Entry 8GHU (electron microscopy, 3.00 A resolution); this record covers chains A and a of the 15 polymer chains in the assembly.

[Chain A]
Protein: 16S rRNA (guanine(1405)-N(7))-methyltransferase
From: Escherichia coli
UniProtKB: G4WZ44 (G4WZ44_ECOLX); residues 1-281 here correspond to UniProt positions 15-295 (UniProt number = residue number + 14)
Amino-acid sequence (281 residues; row label = number of the first residue in the row):
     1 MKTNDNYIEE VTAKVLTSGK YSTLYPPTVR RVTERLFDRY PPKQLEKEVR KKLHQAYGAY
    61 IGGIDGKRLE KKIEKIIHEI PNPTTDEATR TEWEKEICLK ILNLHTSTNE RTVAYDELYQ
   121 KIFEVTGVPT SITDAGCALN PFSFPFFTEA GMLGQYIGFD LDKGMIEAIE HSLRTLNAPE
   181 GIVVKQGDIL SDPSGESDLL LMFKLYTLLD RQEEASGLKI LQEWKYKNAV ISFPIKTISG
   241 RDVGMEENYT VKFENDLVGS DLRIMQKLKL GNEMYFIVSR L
What the authors report for this chain:
  - mutagenesis - R39E, K47E, K67E/K71E: abolished growth in response to both aminoglycosides
  - mutagenesis - K43E, S239A: decreased growth in response to gentamicin
  - mutagenesis - K43E: unchanged growth in response to kanamycin
  - mutagenesis - Y21F: decreased growth in response to kanamycin and gentamicin
  - mutagenesis - Y40F: unchanged growth in response to either antibiotic
  - mutagenesis - R39E, K47E, Y60F, K67E, K71E: decreased growth
  - mutagenesis - H54A: unchanged binding to 30S subunit (citing earlier work)
  - conformationally variable residues (order/disorder transition, side-chain flip): Lys-204, Thr-237 to Glu-246
  - mutagenesis - R241E, M245A: abolished growth (citing earlier work)
  - mutagenesis - R211E: decreased growth (citing earlier work)
  - mutagenesis - T207A, N248A: unchanged growth
  - binding site for 16S rRNA (chain a): Tyr-60, Ser-107, Asp-160, Lys-204, Lys-236
  - catalytic residues: Tyr-60, Lys-204
  - mutagenesis - Y60A, K204A: abolished growth
  - mutagenesis - K236E: decreased growth in response to both tested aminoglycosides (citing earlier work)

[Chain a]
Molecule: 16S rRNA
From: Escherichia coli
Sequence (1532 nucleotides; row label = number of the first residue in the row):
     2 AAUUGAAGAG UUUGAUCAUG GCUCAGAUUG AACGCUGGCG GCAGGCCUAA CACAUGCAAG
    62 UCGAACGGUA ACAGGAAGAA GCUUGCUUCU UUGCUGACGA GUGGCGGACG GGUGAGUAAU
   122 GUCUGGGAAA CUGCCUGAUG GAGGGGGAUA ACUACUGGAA ACGGUAGCUA AUACCGCAUA
   182 ACGUCGCAAG ACCAAAGAGG GGGACCUUCG GGCCUCUUGC CAUCGGAUGU GCCCAGAUGG
   242 GAUUAGCUAG UAGGUGGGGU AACGGCUCAC CUAGGCGACG AUCCCUAGCU GGUCUGAGAG
   302 GAUGACCAGC CACACUGGAA CUGAGACACG GUCCAGACUC CUACGGGAGG CAGCAGUGGG
   362 GAAUAUUGCA CAAUGGGCGC AAGCCUGAUG CAGCCAUGCC GCGUGUAUGA AGAAGGCCUU
   422 CGGGUUGUAA AGUACUUUCA GCGGGGAGGA AGGGAGUAAA GUUAAUACCU UUGCUCAUUG
   482 ACGUUACCCG CAGAAGAAGC ACCGGCUAAC UCCGUGCCAG CAGCCGCGGU AAUACGGAGG
   542 GUGCAAGCGU UAAUCGGAAU UACUGGGCGU AAAGCGCACG CAGGCGGUUU GUUAAGUCAG
   602 AUGUGAAAUC CCCGGGCUCA ACCUGGGAAC UGCAUCUGAU ACUGGCAAGC UUGAGUCUCG
   662 UAGAGGGGGG UAGAAUUCCA GGUGUAGCGG UGAAAUGCGU AGAGAUCUGG AGGAAUACCG
   722 GUGGCGAAGG CGGCCCCCUG GACGAAGACU GACGCUCAGG UGCGAAAGCG UGGGGAGCAA
   782 ACAGGAUUAG AUACCCUGGU AGUCCACGCC GUAAACGAUG UCGACUUGGA GGUUGUGCCC
   842 UUGAGGCGUG GCUUCCGGAG CUAACGCGUU AAGUCGACCG CCUGGGGAGU ACGGCCGCAA
   902 GGUUAAAACU CAAAUGAAUU GACGGGGGCC CGCACAAGCG GUGGAGCAUG UGGUUUAAUU
   962 CGAUGCAACG CGAAGAACCU UACCUGGUCU UGACAUCCAC GGAAGUUUUC AGAGAUGAGA
  1022 AUGUGCCUUC GGGAACCGUG AGACAGGUGC UGCAUGGCUG UCGUCAGCUC GUGUUGUGAA
  1082 AUGUUGGGUU AAGUCCCGCA ACGAGCGCAA CCCUUAUCCU UUGUUGCCAG CGGUCCGGCC
  1142 GGGAACUCAA AGGAGACUGC CAGUGAUAAA CUGGAGGAAG GUGGGGAUGA CGUCAAGUCA
  1202 UCAUGGCCCU UACGACCAGG GCUACACACG UGCUACAAUG GCGCAUACAA AGAGAAGCGA
  1262 CCUCGCGAGA GCAAGCGGAC CUCAUAAAGU GCGUCGUAGU CCGGAUUGGA GUCUGCAACU
  1322 CGACUCCAUG AAGUCGGAAU CGCUAGUAAU CGUGGAUCAG AAUGCCACGG UGAAUACGUU
  1382 CCCGGGCCUU GUACACACAG CCCXUCACAC CAUGGGAGUG GGUUGCAAAA GAAGUAGGUA
  1442 GCUUAACCUU CGGGAGGGCG CUUACCACUU UGUGAUUCAU GACUGGGGUG AAGUCGUAAC
  1502 AAGGUAACCG UAGGGGAACC UGCGGUUGGA UC
Modified / non-standard residues: ZIV ((2S)-4-[[(2R,3S,4R,5R)-5-(6-aminopurin-9-yl)-3,4-bis(oxidanyl)oxolan-2-yl]methyl-[2-[2-azanyl-9-[(2R,3R,4R,5R)-5-[bis(oxidanyl)phosphanyloxymethyl]-3,4-bis(oxidanyl)oxolan-2-yl]-6-oxidanylidene-3H-purin-7-yl]ethyl]amino]-2-azanyl-butanoic acid) at position 1405
Bound ions: Mg2+ site 1 near U17 (its only coordinating residue here); Mg2+ site 2 near C48 (its only coordinating residue here); Mg2+ site 3 near A53 (its only coordinating residue here); Mg2+ site 4: U180, A195; Mg2+ site 5 near G266 (its only coordinating residue here); Mg2+ site 6: G299, G558; Mg2+ site 7 near C352 (its only coordinating residue here); Mg2+ site 8 near G361 (its only coordinating residue here); Mg2+ site 9 near C504 (its only coordinating residue here); Mg2+ site 10 near A560 (its only coordinating residue here); Mg2+ site 11 near C569 (its only coordinating residue here); Mg2+ site 12 near A572 (its only coordinating residue here); 6 more Mg2+ sites not listed
What the authors report for this chain:
  - conformationally variable residues: A1408, U1495, G1516

[Chain A / chain a interface]
Residue-residue contacts (75):
  Lys-20(A) / G1515(a)  salt bridge to the phosphate
  Lys-20(A) / G1516(a)  phosphate contact
  Tyr-21(A) / G1516(a)  hydrogen bond to the phosphate
  Arg-39(A) / C1484(a)  hydrogen bond to the sugar
  Arg-39(A) / U1485(a)  salt bridge to the phosphate
  Tyr-40(A) / G1486(a)  hydrogen bond to the phosphate
  Tyr-40(A) / G1487(a)  hydrogen bond to the phosphate
  Lys-43(A) / A900(a)  hydrogen bond to the phosphate
  Lys-43(A) / A901(a)  salt bridge to the phosphate
  Arg-50(A) / G1515(a)  salt bridge to the phosphate
  Arg-50(A) / G1516(a)  salt bridge to the phosphate
  His-54(A) / G1517(a)  salt bridge to the phosphate
  His-54(A) / A1518(a)  salt bridge to the phosphate
  Gln-55(A) / A1518(a)  phosphate contact
  Gly-58(A) / ZIV_1405(a)  base contact
  Gly-58(A) / G1517(a)  sugar contact
  Ala-59(A) / G1517(a)  hydrogen bond to the sugar
  Tyr-60(A) / ZIV_1405(a)  base contact
  Ile-61(A) / G1516(a)  phosphate contact
  Ile-64(A) / ZIV_1405(a)  base contact
  Lys-67(A) / A784(a)  sugar contact
  Arg-68(A) / G791(a)  hydrogen bond to the phosphate
  Arg-68(A) / A792(a)  salt bridge to the phosphate
  Lys-71(A) / A787(a)  base contact
  Lys-71(A) / U788(a)  base contact
  Lys-72(A) / U789(a)  hydrogen bond to the base
  Leu-104(A) / A790(a)  hydrogen bond to the sugar
  His-105(A) / G791(a)  hydrogen bond to the base
  His-105(A) / ZIV_1405(a)  base contact
  Thr-106(A) / ZIV_1405(a)  base contact
  Ser-107(A) / ZIV_1405(a)  base contact
  Thr-108(A) / ZIV_1405(a)  base contact
  Gly-136(A) / ZIV_1405(a)  base contact
  Ala-138(A) / ZIV_1405(a)  base contact
  Leu-139(A) / ZIV_1405(a)  base contact
  Phe-159(A) / ZIV_1405(a)  base contact
  Asp-160(A) / ZIV_1405(a)  base contact
  Leu-161(A) / ZIV_1405(a)  base contact
  Asp-162(A) / ZIV_1405(a)  base contact
  Met-165(A) / ZIV_1405(a)  base contact
  Gly-187(A) / ZIV_1405(a)  base contact
  Asp-188(A) / ZIV_1405(a)  base contact
  Ile-189(A) / ZIV_1405(a)  base contact
  Leu-190(A) / ZIV_1405(a)  base contact
  Lys-204(A) / ZIV_1405(a)  base contact
  Tyr-206(A) / ZIV_1405(a)  base contact
  Thr-207(A) / C1407(a)  sugar contact
  Thr-207(A) / A1408(a)  phosphate contact
  Asp-210(A) / A1408(a)  phosphate contact
  Asp-210(A) / C1409(a)  phosphate contact
  Arg-211(A) / A1408(a)  salt bridge to the phosphate
  Arg-211(A) / C1409(a)  phosphate contact
  Glu-213(A) / C1409(a)  phosphate contact
  Glu-213(A) / U1485(a)  phosphate contact
  Glu-214(A) / C1409(a)  phosphate contact
  Ala-215(A) / A1408(a)  sugar contact
  Lys-236(A) / ZIV_1405(a)  base contact
  Ile-238(A) / U1495(a)  base contact
  Ser-239(A) / U1495(a)  base contact
  Arg-241(A) / A1493(a)  hydrogen bond to the sugar
  Arg-241(A) / G1494(a)  phosphate contact
  Arg-241(A) / U1495(a)  salt bridge to the phosphate
  Asp-242(A) / U1406(a)  sugar contact
  Asp-242(A) / G1494(a)  phosphate contact
  Gly-244(A) / A1408(a)  hydrogen bond to the base
  Met-245(A) / C1407(a)  base contact
  Met-245(A) / A1408(a)  base contact
  Met-245(A) / C1409(a)  base contact
  Met-245(A) / A1492(a)  base contact
  Met-245(A) / A1493(a)  phosphate contact
  Met-245(A) / G1494(a)  phosphate contact
  Asn-248(A) / A1408(a)  hydrogen bond to the base
  Tyr-249(A) / C1407(a)  hydrogen bond to the phosphate
  Tyr-249(A) / A1408(a)  base contact
  Lys-252(A) / A1408(a)  hydrogen bond to the sugar
Other interface residues (no listed pair), chain A (59 interface residues in all): Lys-51, Asn-103, Asn-109, Ala-135, Leu-208, Val-243, Glu-246
Other interface residues (no listed pair), chain a (30 interface residues in all): C783, G785, G786, A1410
The authors on this interface:
  - specific contacts: Gly-19(A)/C783(a), Lys-20(A)/G1515(a), Tyr-21(A)/G1516(a) (hydrogen bond), Arg-39(A)/U1485(a), Tyr-40(A)/G1487(a) (hydrogen bond), Lys-43(A)/A901(a), Arg-50(A)/G1516(a), His-54(A)/G1516(a) (pi stacking), Lys-67(A)/G785(a), Arg-68(A)/A792(a), Lys-71(A)/A787(a), Thr-207(A)/A1408(a) (hydrogen bond), Arg-211(A)/A1408(a), Ser-239(A)/U1495(a), Arg-241(A)/U1495(a), Met-245(A)/A1408(a) (hydrophobic contact), Met-245(A)/C1407(a) (hydrophobic contact), Met-245(A)/C1409(a) (hydrophobic contact), Met-245(A)/A1492(a) (hydrophobic contact), Met-245(A)/A1493(a) (hydrophobic contact), Asn-248(A)/A1408(a) (hydrogen bond)
  - interface residues, chain A: Arg-211(A)

[Overview]
59 residues of chain A and 30 residues of chain a are in contact; the contacts include 15 hydrogen bonds and
10 salt bridges. Polar contacts include Lys-72(A)/U789(a), His-105(A)/G791(a) and Gly-244(A)/A1408(a). The
paper describes contacts between Gly-19(A) and C783(a), Lys-20(A) and G1515(a) and Arg-39(A) and U1485(a)
among others; hydrogen bonds between Tyr-21(A) and G1516(a), Tyr-40(A) and G1487(a) and Thr-207(A) and
A1408(a) among others; pi stacking between His-54(A) and G1516(a). From the paper: catalytic residues
Tyr-60(A) and Lys-204(A); R39E, K47E and Y60F of chain A, among others, reduce growth; 19 substitutions were
tested in all.
Chain A is 16S rRNA (guanine(1405)-N(7))-methyltransferase and chain a is 16S rRNA, both from Escherichia
coli; the structure, Methyltransferase RmtC bound to the 30S ribosomal subunit, was determined by electron
microscopy.
